PDB entry 7WAF | electron microscopy, 2.52 A resolution | chains A and D of the 8 polymer chains in the assembly

Chain A (and D):
Molecule: Cyanophycin synthase
Organism: Trichodesmium erythraeum IMS101
Notes: EC 6.3.2.29, 6.3.2.30; chain D of this document is another copy of the same molecule, construct and numbering; everything in this record applies to it too
Reference sequence: Q113V7 (Q113V7_TRIEI); residue numbers follow UniProt; this construct covers 1-902
Chain sequence (910 residues; each row starts with the number of its first residue):
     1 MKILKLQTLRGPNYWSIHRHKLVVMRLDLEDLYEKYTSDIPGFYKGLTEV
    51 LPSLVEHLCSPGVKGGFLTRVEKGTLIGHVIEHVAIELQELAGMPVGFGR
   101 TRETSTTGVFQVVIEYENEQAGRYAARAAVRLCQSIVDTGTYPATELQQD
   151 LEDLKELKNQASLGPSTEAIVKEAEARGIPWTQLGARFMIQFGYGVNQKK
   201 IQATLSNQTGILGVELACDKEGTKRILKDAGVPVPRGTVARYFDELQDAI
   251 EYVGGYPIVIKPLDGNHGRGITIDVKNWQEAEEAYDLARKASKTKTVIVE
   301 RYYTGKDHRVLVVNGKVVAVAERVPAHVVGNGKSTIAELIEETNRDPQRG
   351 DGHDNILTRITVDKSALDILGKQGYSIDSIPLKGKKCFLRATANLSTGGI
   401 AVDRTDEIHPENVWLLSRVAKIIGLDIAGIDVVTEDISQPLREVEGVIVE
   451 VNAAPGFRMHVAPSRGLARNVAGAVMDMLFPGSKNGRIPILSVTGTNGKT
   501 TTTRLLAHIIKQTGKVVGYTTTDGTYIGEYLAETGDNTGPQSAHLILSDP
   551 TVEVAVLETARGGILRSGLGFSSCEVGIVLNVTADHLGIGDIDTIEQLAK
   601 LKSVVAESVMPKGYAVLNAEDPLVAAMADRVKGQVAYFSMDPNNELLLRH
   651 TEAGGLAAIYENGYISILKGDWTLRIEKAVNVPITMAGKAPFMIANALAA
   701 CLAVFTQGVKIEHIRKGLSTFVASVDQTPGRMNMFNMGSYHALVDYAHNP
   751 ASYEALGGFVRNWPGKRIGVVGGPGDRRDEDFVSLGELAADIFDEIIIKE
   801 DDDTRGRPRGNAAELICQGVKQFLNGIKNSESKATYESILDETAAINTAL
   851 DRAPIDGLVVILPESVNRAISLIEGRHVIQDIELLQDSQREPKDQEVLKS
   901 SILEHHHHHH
Disordered / not traced: 878-910 (chain D: 725-910)
Differences from the reference sequence: expression tag (903-910)
Metal / ion sites: Mg2+ site 1: Asp431, Glu450; Mg2+ site 2: Glu450, Asn452 (together with ATP-gamma-S); Mg2+ site 3: Thr500, Thr522, Glu558 (together with ATP-gamma-S)
Residues lining bound ligands:
  - ATP-gamma-S (AGS; phosphothiophosphoric acid-adenylate ester), molecule 1: Lys220, Pro235, Val259, Lys261, Asn266, His267, Gly268, Ile271, Ile273, Glu300, Arg301, Tyr302, Tyr303, Asp307, Asn394, Val433, Val449, Glu450
  - ATP-gamma-S (AGS), molecule 2: Thr496, Asn497, Gly498, Lys499, Thr500, Thr501, Thr522, Glu558, Asn581, Phe692, Met693, Asn696, Arg731, Met732, Asp745, Tyr746, Ala747, His748, Ala751, Ser752, Ala755
  - arginine (ARG), molecule 1: Gly164, Pro165, Ser166, Thr167, Phe188, Ala203, His353
  - arginine (ARG), molecule 2: Gln202, Leu205, Val214, Cys218, Ala453, Ala454
What the authors report for this chain:
  - mutagenesis - E215A, H267A, R323A, N394A, R458A, K499A: decreased catalytic activity
  - mutagenesis - R309A: abolished catalytic activity
  - catalytic residues: His267, Arg309, Gly456 (proposed by the authors, not directly observed)

How chain A and chain D interact:
Residue-residue contacts - 12 pairs, chain A then chain D:
  Asp406(A) - Arg675(D)
  Leu467(A) - Thr673(D)
  Leu467(A) - Arg675(D)
  Ala468(A) - Trp672(D)  hydrophobic
  Arg469(A) - Trp672(D)
  Asn470(A) - Trp672(D)
  Trp672(A) - Ala468(D)  hydrophobic
  Trp672(A) - Arg469(D)
  Trp672(A) - Asn470(D)
  Thr673(A) - Leu467(D)
  Arg675(A) - Asp406(D)
  Arg675(A) - Leu467(D)

In short:
The chain A/chain D interface involves 8 residues from each chain. Ligands of chain A: ATP-gamma-S and
arginine. Asp431(A) and Glu450(A) form the Mg2+ site 1. The paper reports catalytic residues His267(A),
Arg309(A) and Gly456(A); E215A, H267A and R323A of chain A, among others, reduce catalytic activity; 7
substitutions were tested in all.
Chain A and chain D are both Cyanophycin synthase (Trichodesmium erythraeum IMS101); the structure,
Trichodesmium erythraeum cyanophycin synthetase 1 (TeCphA1) with ATPgammaS and 4x(beta-Asp-Arg), was
determined by electron microscopy (same publication as 7WAC, 7WAD and 7WAE).
